4L4T - chains A and G of the 4 polymer chains in the assembly; structure by X-ray diffraction, 2.00 A resolution.

Chain A:
Name: Major histocompatibility complex class I-related gene protein
From: Homo sapiens
Notes: fragment: extracellular domain, residues 23-292
UniProtKB: Q95460 (HMR1_HUMAN); residues 1-270 here correspond to UniProt positions 23-292 (UniProt number = residue number + 22)
Sequence (271 residues; numbered 0 to 270; the number before each row is that of its first residue; numbering starts at 0):
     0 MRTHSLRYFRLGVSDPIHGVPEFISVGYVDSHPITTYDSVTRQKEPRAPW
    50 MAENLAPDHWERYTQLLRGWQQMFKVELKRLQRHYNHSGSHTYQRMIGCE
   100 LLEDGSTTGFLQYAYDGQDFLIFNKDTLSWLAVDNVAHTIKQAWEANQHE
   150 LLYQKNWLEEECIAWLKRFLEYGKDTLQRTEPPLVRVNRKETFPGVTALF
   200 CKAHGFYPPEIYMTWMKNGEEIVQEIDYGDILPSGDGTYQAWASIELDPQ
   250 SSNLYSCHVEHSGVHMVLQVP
Not modelled in the structure: 247-252, 270
Disulfides: C98-C161, C200-C256
Glycans and other covalent adducts: 6-formylpterin (6FP) linked to K43
Construct notes: expression tag (0); engineered mutation S261 (Cys283 in Q95460)
Residues lining bound ligands: 6-formylpterin (6FP; 2-amino-4-oxo-3,4-dihydropteridine-6-carbaldehyde): Y7, R9, S24, T34, Y62, L66, W69, R94, I96, Y152, W156
Curated features (UniProtKB/Swiss-Prot):
  - binding site (5-(2-oxoethylideneamino)-6-(D-ribitylamino)uracil): R9, S24, K43, R94, Y152, Q153
  - binding site (5-(2-oxopropylideneamino)-6-(D-ribitylamino)uracil): R9, S24, K43, R94, Y152, Q153
  - binding site (7-hydroxy-6-methyl-8-(1-D-ribityl)lumazine): R9, S24, K43, R94, Y152, Q153
  - binding site (8-(9H-purin-6-yl)-2-oxa-8-azabicyclo[3.3.1]nona-3,6-diene-4,6-dicarbaldehyde): R9, K43, H58, R94
  - binding site (2-amino-4-oxopteridine-6-carbaldehyde): K43
  - binding site (pyridoxal): K43
  - glycosylation: N85 (N-linked (GlcNAc...) asparagine)
From the paper describing this entry:
  - conformationally variable residues (helix shift): E144 to Q153
  - binding site for 6-formylpterin: K43

Chain G:
Name: MAIT T-cell receptor alpha chain
From: Homo sapiens
Sequence (203 residues; each row starts with the number of its first residue):
     1 GQNIDQPTEMTATEGAIVQINCTYQTSGFNGLFWYQQHAGEAPTFLSYNV
    51 LDGLEEKGRFSSFLSRSKGYSYLLLKELQMKDSASYLCAVKDSNYQLIWG
   101 AGTKLIIKPDIQNPDPAVYQLRDSKSSDKSVCLFTDFDSQTNVSQSKDSD
   151 VYITDKCVLDMRSMDFKSNSAVAWSNKSDFACANAFNNSIIPEDTFFPSP
   201 ESS
Not modelled in the structure: 126-129, 177-178, 200-203
Disulfides: C22-C88, C132-C182
From the paper describing this entry:
  - binding site for 6-formylpterin: Y95
  - mutagenesis - Y95F (KD(eq)=33.89+/-2.22 uM): decreased binding to rRL-6-CH2OH
  - mutagenesis - Y95F: decreased signaling in response to rRL-6-CH2OH

Interface between chain A and chain G:
Residue-residue contacts (29):
  R61(A) - N94(G)  hydrogen bond (side chain-backbone)
  R61(A) - Y95(G)  hydrogen bond (side chain-backbone)
  R61(A) - Q96(G)
  Y62(A) - S93(G)  hydrogen bond (side chain-backbone)
  Y62(A) - N94(G)  hydrogen bond
  L65(A) - N94(G)
  L65(A) - Y95(G)  hydrophobic
  H148(A) - Y48(G)
  H148(A) - E55(G)  salt bridge
  L151(A) - V50(G)
  L151(A) - L51(G)  hydrophobic
  L151(A) - E55(G)
  Y152(A) - N30(G)
  Y152(A) - Y48(G)
  Y152(A) - V50(G)
  Y152(A) - Y95(G)  hydrogen bond
  K154(A) - L51(G)
  N155(A) - F29(G)  hydrogen bond (side chain-backbone)
  N155(A) - V50(G)
  N155(A) - L51(G)
  N155(A) - R66(G)  hydrogen bond
  W156(A) - N30(G)
  W156(A) - Y95(G)
  E160(A) - G28(G)
  E160(A) - F29(G)  hydrogen bond (side chain-backbone)
  E160(A) - N30(G)
  E160(A) - S93(G)  hydrogen bond
  W164(A) - S93(G)
  W164(A) - N94(G)
Interface residues without a listed pair, chain A (13 interface residues in all): W69, E159

Overview:
Chain A and chain G form an interface of 13 and 12 residues respectively, with 9 hydrogen bonds and 1 salt
bridge. Polar contacts include H148(A)-E55(G), R61(A)-N94(G) and R61(A)-Y95(G). 6-formylpterin is covalently
linked to K43(A). The paper reports a binding site for 6-formylpterin at K43(A) and Y95(G); Y95F of chain G
reduces binding to rRL-6-CH2OH.
Chain A is Major histocompatibility complex class I-related gene protein and chain G is MAIT T-cell receptor
alpha chain, both from Homo sapiens; the structure, Structure of human MAIT TCR in complex with human
MR1-6-FP, was determined by X-ray diffraction together with 4L4V from the same study.
